8EED - chains A and H of the 12 polymer chains in the assembly; structure by X-ray diffraction, 3.49 A resolution.

== Chain A ==
Molecule: Envelope protein E
Source organism: Zika virus ZIKV/H. sapiens/FrenchPolynesia/10087PF/2013
Reference sequence: A0A024B7W1 (POLG_ZIKVF); residues 1-405 here correspond to UniProt positions 291-695 (UniProt number = residue number + 290)
Amino-acid sequence (405 residues; row label = number of the first residue in the row):
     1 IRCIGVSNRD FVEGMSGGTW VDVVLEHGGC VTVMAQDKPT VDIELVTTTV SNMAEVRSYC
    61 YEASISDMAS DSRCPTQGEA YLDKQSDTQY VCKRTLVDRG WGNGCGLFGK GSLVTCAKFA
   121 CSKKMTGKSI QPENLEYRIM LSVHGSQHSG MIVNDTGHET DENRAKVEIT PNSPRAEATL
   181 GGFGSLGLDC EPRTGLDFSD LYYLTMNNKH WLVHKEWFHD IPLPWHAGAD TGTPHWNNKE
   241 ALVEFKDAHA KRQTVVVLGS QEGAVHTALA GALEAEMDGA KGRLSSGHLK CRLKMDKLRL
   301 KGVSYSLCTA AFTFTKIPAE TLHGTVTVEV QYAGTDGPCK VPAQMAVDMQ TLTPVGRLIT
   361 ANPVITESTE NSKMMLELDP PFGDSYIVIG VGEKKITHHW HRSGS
Not modelled in the structure: 154-157, 405
Curated features (UniProtKB/Swiss-Prot):
  - region: D98 to G111 (Fusion peptide)
  - glycosylation: N154 (N-linked (GlcNAc...) asparagine)
  - cross-link (Glycyl lysine isopeptide (Lys-Gly)): K38 (interchain with G-Cter in ubiquitin), K281 (interchain with G-Cter in ubiquitin)
Cystine bridges: C3-C30, C60-C121, C74-C105, C92-C116, C190-C291, C308-C339
What the authors report for this chain:
  - mutagenesis - G259A, K316A, M375A: decreased binding to rhMZ134-B

== Chain H ==
Molecule: rhMZ107-B antibody heavy chain
Source organism: Macaca mulatta
Notes: antibody fragment or engineered binder
Amino-acid sequence (226 residues; each row starts with the number of its first residue):
     1 QVQLQESGPG LVKPSETLSL TCAVSGYSIS SGYYWGWIRQ PPGKGLEYIG YISGSSGSTY
    61 YNPSLKSRVT ISKDTSKNQF SLKLSSVTAA DTAVYYCARR DRVGSYPYYY GLDSWGQGVL
   121 VTVSSASTKG PSVFPLAPSS RSTSESTAAL GCLVKDYFPE PVTVSWNSGS LTSGVHTFPA
   181 VLQSSGLYSL SSVVTVPSSS LGTQTYVCNV NHKPSNTKVD KRVEIK
Not modelled in the structure: 1, 128-226
Cystine bridges: C22-C97

== Chain A / chain H interface ==
Residue-residue contacts (29):
  S66(A) with Y60(H)
  D67(A) with Y60(H), hydrogen bond (backbone-side chain)
  M68(A) with Y34(H); S53(H); S56(H); S58(H); Y60(H)
  A69(A) with R102(H)
  S70(A) with R102(H), hydrogen bond (backbone-backbone); V103(H), hydrogen bond (side chain-backbone); Y110(H), hydrogen bond (backbone-side chain)
  D71(A) with Y110(H)
  S72(A) with S105(H), hydrogen bond (side chain-backbone); P107(H); Y110(H)
  V97(A) with S105(H)
  R99(A) with S105(H), hydrogen bond (side chain-backbone); Y106(H); P107(H)
  N103(A) with Y106(H), hydrogen bond
  L113(A) with S105(H)
  K251(A) with S105(H); Y106(H)
  R252(A) with Y33(H); D101(H), salt bridge; R102(H); V103(H); G104(H); S105(H), hydrogen bond (backbone-side chain)
Also at the interface, not in a pair above, chain A (16 interface residues in all): D98, T115, Q253
From the paper, about this interface:
  - epitope / paratope residues, chain A: I65(A)

== Summary ==
Chain A and chain H form an interface of 16 and 14 residues respectively, with 8 hydrogen bonds and 1 salt
bridge. Among the polar pairs are R252(A)-D101(H), D67(A)-Y60(H) and S70(A)-V103(H). From the paper: G259A,
K316A and M375A of chain A reduce binding to rhMZ134-B; the epitope/paratope residue I65(A).
Chain A is Envelope protein E (Zika virus ZIKV/H. sapiens/FrenchPolynesia/10087PF/2013) and chain H is
rhMZ107-B antibody heavy chain (Macaca mulatta); the structure, Crystal structure of a NHP anti-ZIKV
neutralizing antibody rhMZ107-B in complex with ZIKV E glycoprotein, was determined by X-ray diffraction (same
publication as 8EE8, 8EEE, 8EEZ, 8EF0 and 8EF2).
